PDB entry 1TZK | X-ray diffraction, 2.00 A resolution | chains B and C of the 4 polymer chains in the assembly

[Chain B (and C)]
Protein: 1-aminocyclopropane-1-carboxylate deaminase
From: Pseudomonas sp
Notes: EC 3.5.99.7; chain C of this document is another copy of the same molecule, construct and numbering; everything in this record applies to it too
UniProtKB: Q00740 (1A1D_PSEUD); numbering as in UniProt (aligned over 1-338)
Sequence (338 residues; numbered 1 to 338; the number before each row is that of its first residue):
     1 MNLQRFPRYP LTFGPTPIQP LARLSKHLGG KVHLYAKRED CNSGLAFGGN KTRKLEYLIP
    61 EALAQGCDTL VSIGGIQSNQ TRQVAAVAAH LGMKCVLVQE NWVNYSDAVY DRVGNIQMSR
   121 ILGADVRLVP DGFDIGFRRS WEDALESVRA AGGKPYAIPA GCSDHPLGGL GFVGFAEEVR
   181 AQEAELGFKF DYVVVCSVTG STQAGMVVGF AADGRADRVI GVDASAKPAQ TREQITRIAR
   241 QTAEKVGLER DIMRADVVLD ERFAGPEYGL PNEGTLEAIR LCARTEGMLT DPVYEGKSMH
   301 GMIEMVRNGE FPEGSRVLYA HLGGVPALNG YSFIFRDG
Not modelled in the structure: 130-138 (chain C: 186-188)
UniProt features mapped onto this chain:
  - active site: Ser78 (Nucleophile)
  - modified residue: Lys51 (N6-(pyridoxal phosphate)lysine)
Covalent attachments: pyridoxal phosphate (PLP) linked to Lys51
Ligand contacts: pyridoxal phosphate (PLP): Asn50, Lys54, Asn79, Ser163, Cys196, Ser197, Val198, Thr199, Gly200, Ser201, Thr202, Tyr294, Glu295, Leu322, Gly323, Gly324

[Chain B / chain C interface]
Contacting residue pairs (23; chain B residue first):
  Ile76(B) with Phe333(C), hydrophobic
  Tyr105(B) with Ser106(C), hydrogen bond
  Ser106(B) with Tyr105(C), hydrogen bond; Asp107(C); Phe333(C); Ile334(C)
  Asp107(B) with Ser106(C); Asp107(C); Ala108(C), hydrogen bond (side chain-backbone); Phe333(C)
  Ala108(B) with Asp107(C), hydrogen bond (backbone-side chain); Ser332(C)
  Asp111(B) with Phe333(C)
  Ser332(B) with Ala108(C)
  Phe333(B) with Ile76(C), hydrophobic; Asn101(C); Ser106(C); Asp107(C); Tyr110(C), hydrophobic; Asp111(C)
  Ile334(B) with Ser106(C)
  Arg336(B) with Asp131(C), salt bridge
  Asp337(B) with Pro130(C)
Interface residues without a listed pair, chain B (14 interface residues in all): Asn101, Val109, Tyr110
Interface residues without a listed pair, chain C (15 interface residues in all): Val109, Arg336

[Overview]
14 residues of chain B and 15 residues of chain C are in contact; the contacts include 4 hydrogen bonds and 1
salt bridge. Polar pairs include Arg336(B)-Asp131(C), Tyr105(B)-Ser106(C) and Asp107(B)-Ala108(C). Covalently
linked pyridoxal phosphate: at Lys51(B). UniProt lists active-site residue Ser78(B) on chain B.
Both chains are 1-aminocyclopropane-1-carboxylate deaminase (Pseudomonas sp). Entry 1TZK (Crystal structure of
1-aminocyclopropane-1-carboxylate-deaminase complexed with alpha-keto-butyrate) was determined by X-ray
diffraction together with 1TYZ, 1TZ2, 1TZJ and 1TZM from the same study.
